8D9V - chains B and M of the 18 polymer chains in the assembly; structure by electron microscopy, 9.40 A resolution (very low resolution: no residue pairs are listed; an interface is given only as per-side residue counts).

Chain B:
Molecule: AP-1 complex subunit beta-1
From: Homo sapiens
UniProt: Q10567 (AP1B1_HUMAN); numbering as in UniProt (aligned over 1-949)
Sequence (949 residues; row label = number of the first residue in the row):
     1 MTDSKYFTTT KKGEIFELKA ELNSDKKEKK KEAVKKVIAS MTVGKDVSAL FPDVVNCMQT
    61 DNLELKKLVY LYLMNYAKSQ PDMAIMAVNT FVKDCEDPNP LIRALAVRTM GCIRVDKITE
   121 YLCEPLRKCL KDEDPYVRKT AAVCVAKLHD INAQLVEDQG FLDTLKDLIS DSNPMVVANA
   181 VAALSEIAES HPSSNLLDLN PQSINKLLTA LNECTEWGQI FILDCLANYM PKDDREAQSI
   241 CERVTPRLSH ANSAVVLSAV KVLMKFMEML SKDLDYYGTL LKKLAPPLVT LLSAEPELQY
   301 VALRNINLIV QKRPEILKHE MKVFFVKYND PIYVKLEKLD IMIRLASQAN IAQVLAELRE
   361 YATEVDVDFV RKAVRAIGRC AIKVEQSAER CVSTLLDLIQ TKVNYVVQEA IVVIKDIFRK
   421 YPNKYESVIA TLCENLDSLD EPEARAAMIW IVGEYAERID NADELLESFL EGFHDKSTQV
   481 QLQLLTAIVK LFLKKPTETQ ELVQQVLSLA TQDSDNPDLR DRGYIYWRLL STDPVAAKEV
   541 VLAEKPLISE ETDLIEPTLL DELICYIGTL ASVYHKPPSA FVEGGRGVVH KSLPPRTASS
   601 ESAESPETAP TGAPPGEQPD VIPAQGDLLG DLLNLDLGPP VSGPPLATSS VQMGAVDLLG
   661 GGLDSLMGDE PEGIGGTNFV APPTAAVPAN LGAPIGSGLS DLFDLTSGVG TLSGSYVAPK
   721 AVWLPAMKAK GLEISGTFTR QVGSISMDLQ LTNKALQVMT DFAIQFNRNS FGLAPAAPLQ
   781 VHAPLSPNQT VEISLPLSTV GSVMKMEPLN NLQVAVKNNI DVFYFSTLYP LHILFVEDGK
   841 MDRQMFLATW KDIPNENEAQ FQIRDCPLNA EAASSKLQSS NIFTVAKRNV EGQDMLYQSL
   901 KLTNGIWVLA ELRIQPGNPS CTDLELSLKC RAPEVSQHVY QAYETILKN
Disordered / not traced: 1-13, 584-949
Construct notes: engineered mutation Arg359 (Lys in Q10567), Lys476 (Glu in Q10567)
UniProt features mapped onto this chain:
  - modified residue: Lys318 (N6-acetyllysine), Tyr574 (3'-nitrotyrosine)
  - natural variant: Cys144 (C144R: In KIDAR), Glu792 to Asn949 (deletion: In KIDAR)

Chain M:
Molecule: AP-1 complex subunit mu-1
From: Mus musculus
UniProt: P35585 (AP1M1_MOUSE); numbering as in UniProt (aligned over 1-423)
Sequence (423 residues; each row starts with the number of its first residue):
     1 MSASAVYVLD LKGKVLICRN YRGDVDMSEV EHFMPILMEK EEEGMLSPIL AHGGVRFMWI
    61 KHNNLYLVAT SKKNACVSLV FSFLYKVVQV FSEYFKELEE ESIRDNFVII YELLDELMDF
   121 GYPQTTDSKI LQEYITQEGH KLETGAPRPP ATVTNAVSWR SEGIKYRKNE VFLDVIEAVN
   181 LLVSANGNVL RSEIVGSIKM RVFLSGMPEL RLGLNDKVLF DNTGRGKSKS VELEDVKFHQ
   241 CVRLSRFEND RTISFIPPDG EFELMSYRLN THVKPLIWIE SVIEKHSHSR IEYMVKAKSQ
   301 FKRRSTANNV EIHIPVPNDA DSPKFKTTVG SVKWVPENSE IVWSVKSFPG GKEYLMRAHF
   361 GLPSVEAEDK EGKPPISVKF EIPYFTTSGI QVRYLKIIEK SGYQALPWVR YITQNGDYQL
   421 RTQ
Disordered / not traced: 1, 139-145
UniProt features mapped onto this chain:
  - modified residue: Ser2 (N-acetylserine), Thr152 (Phosphothreonine), Thr154 (Phosphothreonine), Thr223 (Phosphothreonine)

Chain B / chain M interface:
At this resolution (9 A) residue pairs are not listed: 9 residues of chain B and 12 of chain M lie at the interface.

Summary:
Chain B and chain M form an interface of 9 and 12 residues respectively.
Chain B is AP-1 complex subunit beta-1 (Homo sapiens) and chain M is AP-1 complex subunit mu-1 (Mus musculus);
the structure, gamma-Arf1 homodimeric interface within AP-1, Arf1, Nef lattice on narrow membrane tubes, was
determined by electron microscopy together with 7UX3, 8D4C, 8D4D, 8D4E, 8D4F, 8D4G and 5 further entries from
the same study.
